Entry 2D3Y (X-ray diffraction, 1.55 A resolution); this record covers chain A.

Chain A:
Protein: uracil-DNA glycosylase
From: Thermus thermophilus
Notes: EC 3.2.2.-
UniProt: Q5SJ65 (Q5SJ65_THET8); residue numbers follow UniProt; this construct covers 1-219
Sequence (219 residues; each row starts with the number of its first residue):
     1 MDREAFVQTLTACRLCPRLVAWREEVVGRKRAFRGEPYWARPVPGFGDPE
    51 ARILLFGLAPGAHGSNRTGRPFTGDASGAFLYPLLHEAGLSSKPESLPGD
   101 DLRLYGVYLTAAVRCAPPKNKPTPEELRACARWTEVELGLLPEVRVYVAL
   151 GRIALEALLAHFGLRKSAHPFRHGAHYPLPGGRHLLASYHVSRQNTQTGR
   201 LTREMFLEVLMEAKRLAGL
Ion coordination: 4Fe-4S cluster Fe: Cys13, Cys16, Cys115, Cys130
Ligand contacts:
  - 2'-deoxyuridine-5'-monophosphate (DU): Phe46, Gly47, Asp48, Pro49, Asp101, Leu102, Arg103, Leu104
  - 4Fe-4S cluster (SF4): Leu10, Cys13, Arg14, Leu15, Cys16, Leu19, Val20, Arg23, Pro42, Val113, Arg114, Cys115, Ala129, Cys130, Trp133
Swiss-Prot annotation at these positions:
  - binding site ([4Fe-4S] cluster): Cys13, Cys16, Cys115, Cys130
  - mutagenesis: Leu58 (L58D: 4-fold decrease in activity), Asp75 (D75A: Loss of xanthine DNA glycosylase (XDG) activity. Decrease in uracil DNA glycosylase (UDG) and hypoxanthine DNA glycosylase (HDG) activities ...), Asn120 (N120A: Loss of XDG activity. Decrease in UDG and HDG activities; N120D: Minimal effect on UDG and XDG activities. Strong reduction on HDG activity on A/I and T/I base pairs ...), His190 (H190A: Loss of UDG, HDG and XDG activities; H190N/S: Strong decrease in UDG, HDG and XDG activities), Asn195 (N195A/D/E/Q: Retains much of its activity)

Summary:
Chain A binds 4Fe-4S cluster and 2'-deoxyuridine-5'-monophosphate. The 4Fe-4S cluster Fe site is built by
Cys13, Cys16, Cys115 and Cys130. UniProt lists 4 [4Fe-4S] cluster-binding residues and 5 mutagenesis sites.
Chain A is uracil-DNA glycosylase (Thermus thermophilus); the structure, Crystal structure of uracil-DNA
glycosylase from Thermus Thermophilus HB8, was determined by X-ray diffraction together with 2DDG from the
same study.
